Entry 3RR7 (X-ray diffraction, 1.95 A resolution); this record covers chains A and B of the 3 polymer chains in the assembly.

[Chain A]
Name: DNA polymerase I, thermostable
From: Thermus aquaticus
Notes: EC 2.7.7.7; fragment: klenow fragment
Reference sequence: P19821 (DPO1_THEAQ); residue numbers follow UniProt; this construct covers 293-832
Chain sequence (540 residues; numbered 293 to 832; the number before each row is that of its first residue):
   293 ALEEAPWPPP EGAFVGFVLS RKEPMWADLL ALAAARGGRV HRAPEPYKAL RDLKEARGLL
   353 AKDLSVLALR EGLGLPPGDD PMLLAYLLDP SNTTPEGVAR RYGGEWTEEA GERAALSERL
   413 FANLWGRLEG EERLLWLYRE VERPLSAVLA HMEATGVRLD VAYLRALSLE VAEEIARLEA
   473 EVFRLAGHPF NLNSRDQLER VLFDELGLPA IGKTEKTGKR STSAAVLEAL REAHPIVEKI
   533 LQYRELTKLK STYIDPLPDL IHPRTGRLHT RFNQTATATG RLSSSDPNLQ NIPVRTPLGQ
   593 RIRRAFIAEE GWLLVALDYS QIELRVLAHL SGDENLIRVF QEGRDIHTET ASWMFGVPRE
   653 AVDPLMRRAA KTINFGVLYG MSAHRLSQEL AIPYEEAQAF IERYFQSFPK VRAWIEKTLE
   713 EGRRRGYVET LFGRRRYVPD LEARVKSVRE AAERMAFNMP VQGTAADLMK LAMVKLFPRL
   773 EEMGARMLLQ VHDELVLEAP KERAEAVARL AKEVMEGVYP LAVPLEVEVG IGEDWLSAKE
Disordered / not traced: 293-294, 642-659
Reported in the primary citation:
  - binding site for the 16-nt DNA strand: Glu615, Tyr671
  - specificity-determining residues: Tyr671
  - mutagenesis - Y671W: unchanged catalytic activity on dNIMP

[Chain B]
Molecule: 12-nt DNA strand
Notes: fragment: DNA primer
Sequence (12 nucleotides; numbered 101 to 112; the number before each row is that of its first residue):
   101 GACCACGGCG CC
Modified residues: DOC (2',3'-dideoxycytidine-5'-monophosphate) at position 112

[Chain A / chain B interface]
Contacting residue pairs - 36 pairs, chain A then chain B:
  Arg487(A) with DG107(B), hydrogen bond to the phosphate; DG108(B), salt bridge to the phosphate
  Thr506(A) with DG107(B), hydrogen bond to the phosphate; DG108(B), phosphate contact
  Glu507(A) with DG107(B), phosphate contact
  Lys508(A) with DC106(B), phosphate contact; DG107(B), hydrogen bond to the phosphate
  Thr509(A) with DC106(B), phosphate contact; DG107(B), hydrogen bond to the phosphate
  Ser513(A) with DG108(B), hydrogen bond to the phosphate
  Thr514(A) with DG108(B), hydrogen bond to the phosphate
  Ser515(A) with DG108(B), phosphate contact; DC109(B), phosphate contact
  Ala516(A) with DC109(B), hydrogen bond to the phosphate
  Arg536(A) with DG108(B), hydrogen bond to the phosphate; DC109(B), salt bridge to the phosphate
  Lys540(A) with DG108(B), base contact; DC109(B), hydrogen bond to the base; DG110(B), sugar contact
  Leu541(A) with DG110(B), sugar contact
  Tyr545(A) with DG110(B), sugar contact
  Arg573(A) with DOC_112(B), hydrogen bond to the base
  Gln582(A) with DC111(B), sugar contact
  Asn583(A) with DG110(B), hydrogen bond to the base; DC111(B), sugar contact
  Ile584(A) with DC111(B), sugar contact
  Pro585(A) with DG110(B), phosphate contact; DC111(B), phosphate contact
  Val586(A) with DC111(B), hydrogen bond to the phosphate; DOC_112(B), phosphate contact
  Arg587(A) with DC111(B), hydrogen bond to the phosphate; DOC_112(B), salt bridge to the phosphate
  Val783(A) with DOC_112(B), sugar contact
  His784(A) with DOC_112(B), sugar contact
  Asp785(A) with DOC_112(B), sugar contact
  Glu786(A) with DOC_112(B), sugar contact
Interface residues without a listed pair, chain A (28 interface residues in all): Gly510, Lys511, Asn580, Arg595

[Summary]
Chain A and chain B form an interface of 28 and 7 residues respectively, with 13 hydrogen bonds and 3 salt
bridges. Polar pairs include Lys540(A)-DC109(B), Arg573(A)-DOC_112(B) and Asn583(A)-DG110(B). From the paper:
a binding site for the 16-nt DNA strand at Glu615(A) and Tyr671(A); Y671W of chain A leaves catalytic activity
on dNIMP unchanged.
Here chain A is DNA polymerase I, thermostable (Thermus aquaticus) and chain B is a 12-nt DNA strand. Entry
3RR7 (Binary Structure of the large fragment of Taq DNA polymerase bound to an abasic site) was determined by
X-ray diffraction, deposited together with 3RR8, 3RRG, 3RRH and 3T3F.
